7Y41 - chains A and K of the 33 polymer chains in the assembly; structure by electron microscopy, 4.10 A resolution (low resolution: residue-level contacts below are approximate; hydrogen-bond / salt-bridge calls are withheld).

[Chain A]
Molecule: 23S ribosomal RNA
Source organism: Mycolicibacterium smegmatis MC2 155
Sequence (3120 nucleotides; each row starts with the number of its first residue):
     1 UAAGUGUUUAAGGGCGCAUGGUGGAUGCCUUGGCACUGGGAGCCGAUGAA
    51 GGACGUAGGAGGCUGCGAUAAGCCUCGGGGAGCUGUCAACCGAGCGUUGA
   101 UCCGAGGAUGUCCGAAUGGGGAAACCCGGCACGAGUGAUGUCGUGUCACC
   151 AGGCGCUGAAUAUAUAGGCGUCUGGGGGGAACGCGGGGAAGUGAAACAUC
   201 UCAGUACCCGUAGGAAGAGAAAACAAAAUGUGAUUCCGUGAGUAGUGGCG
   251 AGCGAAAGCGGAGGAUGGCUAAACCGUAUGCAUGUGAUACCGGGUAGGGG
   301 UUGUGUGUGCGGGGUUGUGGGACCUAUCUUUCCGGCUCUACCUGGCUGGA
   351 GGGCAGUGAGAAAAUGUUGUGGUUAGCGGAAAUGGCUUGGGAUGGCCUGC
   401 CGUAGACGGUGAGAGCCCGGUACGUGAAAACCCGACGUCUGUCUUGAUGG
   451 UGUUCCCGAGUAGCAGCGGGCCCGUGGAAUCUGCUGUGAAUCUGCCGGGA
   501 CCACCCGGUAAGCCUGAAUACUUCCCAGUGACCGAUAGCGGAUUAGUACC
   551 GUGAGGGAAUGGUGAAAAGUACCCCGGGAGGGGAGUGAAAGAGUACCUGA
   601 AACCGUGCGCUUACAAUCCGUCAGAGCCCUCGACGUGUCGUGGGGUGAUG
   651 GCGUGCCUUUUGAAGAAUGAGCCUGCGAGUCAGGGACAUGUCGCGAGGUU
   701 AACCCGGGUGGGGUAGCCGCAGCGAAAGCGAGUCUGAAUAGGGCGUAUCC
   751 ACACAAGAGUGUGUGGUGUAGUGGUGUGUUCUGGACCCGAAGCGGAGUGA
   801 UCUACCCAUGGCCAGGGUGAAGCGCGGGUAAGACCGCGUGGAGGCCCGAA
   851 CCCACUUAGGUUGAAGACUGAGGGGAUGAGCUGUGGGUAGGGGUGAAAGG
   901 CCAAUCAAACUCCGUGAUAGCUGGUUCUCCCCGAAAUGCAUUUAGGUGCA
   951 GCGUCGCAUGUUUCUUGCCGGAGGUAGAGCUACUGGAUGGCCGAUGGGCC
  1001 CCACAGGGUUACUGACGUCAGCCAAACUCCGAAUGCCGGUAAGUCCAAGA
  1051 GUGCGGCAGUGAGACGGCGGGGGAUAAGCUCCGUGCGUCGAGAGGGAAAC
  1101 AGCCCAGAUCGCCGGCUAAGGCCCCUAAGCGUGUGCUAAGUGGAAAAGGA
  1151 UGUGCAGUCGCGAAGACAACCAGGAGGUUGGCUUAGAAGCAGCCACCCUU
  1201 GAAAGAGUGCGUAAUAGCUCACUGGUCAAGUGAUUGUGCGCCGAUAAUGU
  1251 AGCGGGGCUCAAGCACACCGCCGAAGCCGCGGCAGCCAACGUGUUGGCUG
  1301 GGUAGGGGAGCGUCCUGCAUCCGGUGAAGCCGCCGAGUGAUCGAGUGGUG
  1351 GAGGGUGUGGGAGUGAGAAUGCAGGCAUGAGUAGCGAUUAGGCAAGUGAG
  1401 AACCUUGCCCGCCGAAAGACCAAGGGUUCCUGGGCCAGGCCAGUCCGCCC
  1451 AGGGUGAGUCGGGACCUAAGGCGAGGCCGACAGGCGUAGUCGAUGGACAA
  1501 CGGGUUGAUAUUCCCGUACCCGUGUAUGUGCGUCCAUGAUGAAUCAGCGG
  1551 UACUAACCAUCCAAAACCACCGUGACCGCACCUUUCGGGGUGUGGCGUUG
  1601 GUGGGGCUGCAUGGGACCUUCGUUGGUAGUAGUCAAGCGAUGGGGUGACG
  1651 CAGGAAGGUAGCCGUACCGGUCAGUGGUAAUACCGGGGUAAGCCUGUAGG
  1701 GAGUCAGAUAGGUAAAUCCGUCUGGCAUAUAUCCUGAGAGGUGAUGCAUA
  1751 GCCGAGUGAGGCGAAUUCGGUGAUCCUAUGCUGCCGAGAAAAGCCUCUAG
  1801 CGAGGACAUACACGGCCCGUACCCCAAACCAACACAGGUGGUCAGGUAGA
  1851 GAAUACUAAGGCGUACGAGUGAACUAUGGUUAAGGAACUCGGCAAAAUGC
  1901 CCCCGUAACUUCGGGAGAAGGGGGACCCACAUGGCGUGUAAGCCUUUACG
  1951 GCCCAAGCGUGAGUGGGUGGCACAAACCAGUGAGAAGCGACUGUUUACUA
  2001 AAAACACAGGUCCGUGCGAAGUCGCAAGACGAUGUAUACGGACUGACGCC
  2051 UGCCCGGUGCUGGAAGGUUAAGAGGACCCGUUAACUCCCUUUGGGGGUGA
  2101 AGCGGAGAAUUUAAGCCCCAGUAAACGGCGGUGGUAACUAUAACCAUCCU
  2151 AAGGUAGCGAAAUUCCUUGUCGGGUAAGUUCCGACCUGCACGAAUGGCGU
  2201 AACGACUUCUCAACUGUCUCAACCAUAGACUCGGCGAAAUUGCACUACGA
  2251 GUAAAGAUGCUCGUUACGCGCGGCAGGACGAAAAGACCCCGGGACCUUCA
  2301 CUACAACUUGGUAUUGGUGCUCGAUACGGUUUGUGUAGGAUAGGUGGGAG
  2351 ACUGUGAAGCUCACACGCCAGUGUGGGUGGAGUCGUUGUUGAAAUACCAC
  2401 UCUGAUCGUAUUGGGCCUCUAACCUCGGACCGUAUAUCCGGUUCAGGGAC
  2451 AGUGCCUGGUGGGUAGUUUAACUGGGGCGGUUGCCUCCUAAAAUGUAACG
  2501 GAGGCGCCCAAAGGUUCCCUCAACCUGGACGGCAAUCAGGUGUUGAGUGU
  2551 AAGUGCACAAGGGAGCUUGACUGCGAGACGGACAUGUCGAGCAGGGACGA
  2601 AAGUCGGGACUAGUGAUCCGGCACCUCUGAGUGGAAGGGGUGUCGCUCAA
  2651 CGGAUAAAAGGUACCCCGGGGAUAACAGGCUGAUCUUCCCCAAGAGUCCA
  2701 UAUCGACGGGAUGGUUUGGCACCUCGAUGUCGGCUCGUCGCAUCCUGGGG
  2751 CUGGAGCAGGUCCCAAGGGUUGGGCUGUUCGCCCAUUAAAGCGGCACGCG
  2801 AGCUGGGUUUAGAACGUCGUGAGACAGUUCGGUCUCUAUCCGCCGCGCGC
  2851 GUCAGAAGCUUGAGGAAACCUGUCCCUAGUACGAGAGGACCGGGACGGAC
  2901 GAACCUCUGGUAUACCAGUUGUCCCACCAGGGGCACGGCUGGAUAGCCAC
  2951 GUUCGGACAGGAUAACCGCUGAAAGCAUCUAAGCGGGAAACCUCUUCCAA
  3001 GACCAGGCUUCUCACCCUCUAGGAGGGAUAAGGCCCCCCGCAGACCACGG
  3051 GAUUGAUAGACCAGACCUGGAAGCCUAGUAAUAGGUGCAGGGAACUGGCA
  3101 CUAACCGGCCGAAAACUUAC
Not modelled in the structure: 1
Ion coordination: Mg2+ site 1: G12, G13; Mg2+ site 2: C28, G1354; Mg2+ site 3: C43, G214; Mg2+ site 4 near G55 (its only coordinating residue here); Mg2+ site 5 near U69 (its only coordinating residue here); Mg2+ site 6 near U117 (its only coordinating residue here); Mg2+ site 7 near G152 (its only coordinating residue here); Mg2+ site 8: A159, U163; Mg2+ site 9: G191, U2467; Mg2+ site 10: G191, U192; Mg2+ site 11: A196, C197; Mg2+ site 12 near C202 (its only coordinating residue here); 278 more Mg2+ sites not listed
Reported in the primary citation:
  - contacts within the chain: A2003/A2162 (pi stacking)

[Chain K]
Molecule: 50S ribosomal protein L13
Source organism: Mycolicibacterium smegmatis MC2 155
UniProtKB: A0QSP8 (RL13_MYCS2); residue numbers follow UniProt; this construct covers 1-147
Sequence (147 residues; each row starts with the number of its first residue):
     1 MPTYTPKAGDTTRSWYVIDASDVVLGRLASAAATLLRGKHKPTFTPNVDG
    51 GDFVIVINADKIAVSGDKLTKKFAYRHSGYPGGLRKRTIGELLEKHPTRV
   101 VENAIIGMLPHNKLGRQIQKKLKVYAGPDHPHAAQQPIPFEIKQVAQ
Not modelled in the structure: 1

[How chain A and chain K interact]
Residue-residue contacts - 90 pairs, chain A then chain K:
  A3(A) with His-132(K); Gln-135(K)
  G4(A) with Trp-15(K); His-132(K); Gln-135(K)
  C614(A) with Arg-116(K)
  A615(A) with Arg-116(K)
  A616(A) with Lys-113(K); Arg-116(K)
  G624(A) with Thr-5(K); Asn-47(K)
  A625(A) with Thr-5(K); Pro-6(K); Lys-7(K); Ala-8(K)
  G626(A) with Ala-8(K)
  A648(A) with Asn-47(K)
  U649(A) with Asn-47(K); Lys-113(K); Leu-114(K)
  G650(A) with Pro-46(K); Asn-47(K); Asn-112(K); Lys-113(K); Leu-114(K)
  G651(A) with Asn-112(K)
  C1113(A) with Pro-2(K); Thr-3(K)
  C1123(A) with Ser-30(K)
  C1124(A) with Ser-30(K); Ala-33(K); Thr-34(K); Met-108(K)
  C1125(A) with Lys-39(K); Met-108(K); Leu-109(K); Pro-110(K)
  A1127(A) with Lys-39(K)
  G1129(A) with Gln-147(K)
  C1130(A) with Arg-27(K); Gln-144(K)
  G1131(A) with Gln-144(K); Gln-147(K)
  G1140(A) with Ser-65(K); Lys-68(K); Lys-71(K)
  G1249(A) with His-77(K); Gly-82(K); Leu-84(K)
  U1250(A) with Tyr-75(K); Leu-84(K)
  G1255(A) with Gly-107(K)
  G1256(A) with Asn-103(K); Ala-104(K); Gly-107(K); Met-108(K)
  G1257(A) with Leu-25(K); Gly-26(K); Lys-72(K)
  C1258(A) with Leu-25(K); Gly-26(K); Lys-68(K); Lys-72(K)
  U1259(A) with Val-24(K); Ser-65(K); Lys-68(K)
  C1260(A) with Asp-22(K); Val-24(K); Arg-27(K); Ser-65(K)
  A1262(A) with Gly-26(K); Arg-27(K)
  G2263(A) with His-111(K)
  U2264(A) with His-111(K)
  U2738(A) with Pro-81(K)
  A2863(A) with Arg-99(K)
  G2864(A) with Arg-76(K); Arg-85(K); Lys-95(K); Arg-99(K)
  G2865(A) with Arg-76(K); Ser-78(K); Arg-85(K)
  A2866(A) with Ser-78(K); Tyr-80(K); Gly-83(K)
  C3003(A) with Lys-120(K)
  C3004(A) with Lys-120(K)
  U3118(A) with Ala-134(K); Gln-136(K)
Interface residues without a listed pair, chain A (47 interface residues in all): A2, U5, A623, U1126, A1251, C2739, A3119
Interface residues without a listed pair, chain K (59 interface residues in all): Arg-37, Phe-53, Asp-67, His-96, Glu-102, Ile-142, Lys-143

[Summary]
Chain A and chain K form an interface of 47 and 59 residues respectively. G12(A) and G13(A) coordinate Mg2+
site 1. The Mg2+ site 2 is built by C28(A) and G1354(A). The paper reports contacts within the chain involving
A2162(A) and A2003(A).
Chain A is 23S ribosomal RNA and chain K is 50S ribosomal protein L13, both from Mycolicibacterium smegmatis
MC2 155; the structure, Mycobacterium smegmatis 50S ribosomal subunit from Log Phase of growth, was determined
by electron microscopy, deposited together with 7XAM.
